PDB entry 3JWN | X-ray diffraction, 2.69 A resolution | chains E and F of the 5 polymer chains in the assembly

== Chain E (and F) ==
Name: Protein fimF
Source organism: Escherichia coli
Notes: chain F of this document is another copy of the same molecule, construct and numbering; everything in this record applies to it too
Reference sequence: P08189 (FIMF_ECOLI); residues 1-154 here correspond to UniProt positions 23-176 (UniProt number = residue number + 22)
Amino-acid sequence (154 residues; numbered 1 to 154; the number before each row is that of its first residue):
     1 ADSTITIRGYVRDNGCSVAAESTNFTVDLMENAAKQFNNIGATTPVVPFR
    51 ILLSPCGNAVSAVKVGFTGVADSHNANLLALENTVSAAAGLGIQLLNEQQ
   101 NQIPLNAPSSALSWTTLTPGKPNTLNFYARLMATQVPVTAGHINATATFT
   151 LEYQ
Differences from the reference sequence: conflict A89 (Ser111 in P08189)
Disulfides: C16-C56
Swiss-Prot annotation at these positions:
  - site: Y153 (Required for stability and transport)

== Chain E / chain F interface ==
Contacting residue pairs (61; chain E residue first):
  A1(E) - T23(F)
  A1(E) - N24(F)
  D2(E) - N24(F)
  D2(E) - T148(F)
  S3(E) - T23(F)  hydrogen bond (backbone-backbone)
  S3(E) - N24(F)
  S3(E) - A147(F)
  S3(E) - T148(F)
  S3(E) - F149(F)  hydrogen bond (backbone-backbone)
  T4(E) - T23(F)
  T4(E) - N24(F)  hydrogen bond (backbone-side chain)
  T4(E) - F25(F)  hydrogen bond (backbone-backbone)
  T4(E) - T146(F)
  T4(E) - A147(F)
  I5(E) - F25(F)  hydrophobic
  I5(E) - F67(F)  hydrophobic
  I5(E) - A145(F)
  I5(E) - T146(F)
  I5(E) - A147(F)  hydrogen bond (backbone-backbone)
  I5(E) - F149(F)  hydrophobic
  T6(E) - F25(F)  hydrogen bond (backbone-backbone)
  T6(E) - T26(F)
  T6(E) - V27(F)  hydrogen bond (backbone-backbone)
  T6(E) - A145(F)
  T6(E) - T146(F)
  I7(E) - V27(F)
  I7(E) - L29(F)  hydrophobic
  I7(E) - I93(F)  hydrophobic
  I7(E) - I143(F)
  I7(E) - N144(F)
  I7(E) - A145(F)  hydrogen bond (backbone-backbone)
  R8(E) - T26(F)
  R8(E) - V27(F)  hydrogen bond (backbone-backbone)
  R8(E) - D28(F)  salt bridge
  R8(E) - L29(F)  hydrogen bond (backbone-backbone)
  R8(E) - M30(F)
  R8(E) - I143(F)
  G9(E) - M30(F)
  G9(E) - I143(F)  hydrogen bond (backbone-backbone)
  Y10(E) - M30(F)  hydrogen bond (backbone-backbone)
  Y10(E) - E31(F)
  Y10(E) - N32(F)  hydrogen bond (backbone-backbone)
  Y10(E) - G141(F)
  Y10(E) - H142(F)
  Y10(E) - I143(F)
  V11(E) - N32(F)
  V11(E) - L91(F)  hydrophobic
  V11(E) - A140(F)
  V11(E) - G141(F)  hydrogen bond (backbone-backbone)
  V11(E) - I143(F)  hydrophobic
  R12(E) - E31(F)
  R12(E) - N32(F)  hydrogen bond (backbone-backbone)
  R12(E) - A33(F)
  R12(E) - A34(F)  hydrogen bond (backbone-backbone)
  D13(E) - A34(F)
  D13(E) - A140(F)
  N14(E) - E31(F)
  N14(E) - A33(F)
  C56(E) - K35(F)  hydrogen bond (backbone-side chain)
  N58(E) - K35(F)
  G120(E) - K35(F)
Other interface residues (no listed pair), chain E (18 interface residues in all): P55
Other interface residues (no listed pair), chain F (34 interface residues in all): F37, F49, L79, A88, L95, L131, V138, T139

== In short ==
18 residues of chain E and 34 residues of chain F are in contact; the contacts include 17 hydrogen bonds and 1
salt bridge. Among the polar pairs are R8(E)-D28(F), T4(E)-N24(F) and C56(E)-K35(F).
Chain E and chain F are both Protein fimF (Escherichia coli); the structure, Complex of FimC, FimF, FimG and
FimH, was determined by X-ray diffraction.
